7X9Y - chains A and B of the 5 polymer chains in the assembly; structure by electron microscopy, 3.10 A resolution.

# Chain A
Molecule: Guanine nucleotide-binding protein G(i) subunit alpha-1
Source organism: Homo sapiens
UniProt: P63096 (GNAI1_HUMAN); the construct has insertions or renumbered stretches relative to UniProt, so the offset changes along the chain: 7-58 = UniProt 1-52; 463-762 = UniProt 55-354
Sequence (354 residues; row label = number of the first residue in the row; note: 402 numbers in that range are skipped by the numbering (no residue carries them; nothing is unmodelled there)):
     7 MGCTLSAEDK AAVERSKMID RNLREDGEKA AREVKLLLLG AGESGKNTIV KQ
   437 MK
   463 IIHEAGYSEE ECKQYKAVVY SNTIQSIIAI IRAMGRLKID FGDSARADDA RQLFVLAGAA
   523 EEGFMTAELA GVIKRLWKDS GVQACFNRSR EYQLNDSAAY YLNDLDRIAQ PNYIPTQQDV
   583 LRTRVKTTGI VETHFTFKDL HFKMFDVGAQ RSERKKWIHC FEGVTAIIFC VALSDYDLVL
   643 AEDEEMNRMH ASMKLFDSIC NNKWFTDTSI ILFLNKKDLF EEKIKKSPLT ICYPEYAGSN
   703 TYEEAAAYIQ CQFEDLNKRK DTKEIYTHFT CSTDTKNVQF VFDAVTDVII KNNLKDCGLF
Unresolved in the structure: 7-8, 463-589, 641-647
Differences from the reference sequence: engineered mutation N53 (Ser47 in P63096), A611 (Gly203 in P63096), A653 (Glu245 in P63096), S734 (Ala326 in P63096)
UniProt features mapped onto this chain:
  - region: K41 to K52, T54 (G1 motif), D581 to T589 (G2 motif), F604 to G610, Q612, R613 (G3 motif), I673 to D680 (G4 motif), T732, C733, T735 to T737 (G5 motif)
  - binding site (GTP): E49 to K52, T54, S559, L583 to T589, D608 to G610, Q612, N677 to D680
  - binding site (Mg(2+)): T589
  - modified residue: R586 (ADP-ribosylarginine), Q612 (Deamidated glutamine), C759 (ADP-ribosylcysteine)
  - lipidation: G8 (N-myristoyl glycine), C9 (S-palmitoyl cysteine)

# Chain B
Molecule: Guanine nucleotide-binding protein G(I)/G(S)/G(T) subunit beta-1
Source organism: Homo sapiens
UniProt: P62873 (GBB1_HUMAN); residues 8-346 here correspond to UniProt positions 2-340 (UniProt number = residue number - 6)
Sequence (339 residues; row label = number of the first residue in the row):
     8 SELDQLRQEA EQLKNQIRDA RKACADATLS QITNNIDPVG RIQMRTRRTL RGHLAKIYAM
    68 HWGTDSRLLV SASQDGKLII WDSYTTNKVH AIPLRSSWVM TCAYAPSGNY VACGGLDNIC
   128 SIYNLKTREG NVRVSRELAG HTGYLSCCRF LDDNQIVTSS GDTTCALWDI ETGQQTTTFT
   188 GHTGDVMSLS LAPDTRLFVS GACDASAKLW DVREGMCRQT FTGHESDINA ICFFPNGNAF
   248 ATGSDDATCR LFDLRADQEL MTYSHDNIIC GITSVSFSKS GRLLLAGYDD FNCNVWDALK
   308 ADRAGVLAGH DNRVSCLGVT DDGMAVATGS WDSFLKIWN
UniProt features mapped onto this chain:
  - modified residue: S8 (N-acetylserine), H272 (Phosphohistidine)

# Interface between chain A and chain B
Pairs across the interface - 36 pairs, chain A then chain B:
  A18(A) - N94(B)
  V19(A) - N94(B)
  R21(A) - V96(B)  hydrogen bond (side chain-backbone)
  R21(A) - H97(B)  hydrogen bond
  S22(A) - N94(B)  hydrogen bond
  S22(A) - K95(B)  hydrogen bond (side chain-backbone)
  I25(A) - K95(B)
  I25(A) - A98(B)  hydrophobic
  D26(A) - K95(B)  salt bridge
  L29(A) - G59(B)
  L29(A) - K84(B)
  L29(A) - I86(B)  hydrophobic
  L29(A) - K95(B)
  D32(A) - K84(B)  salt bridge
  G33(A) - L61(B)
  T590(A) - H148(B)
  I592(A) - W105(B)
  I592(A) - L123(B)
  F607(A) - W105(B)  hydrophobic
  S614(A) - Y151(B)
  S614(A) - D192(B)
  E615(A) - D192(B)  hydrogen bond (backbone-side chain)
  K618(A) - M194(B)
  K618(A) - C210(B)
  K618(A) - D234(B)
  K618(A) - N236(B)  hydrogen bond
  K618(A) - D252(B)  salt bridge
  H621(A) - Y65(B)  hydrogen bond
  H621(A) - W338(B)
  C622(A) - Y65(B)
  C622(A) - Q81(B)  hydrogen bond
  C622(A) - W105(B)
  F623(A) - W105(B)  hydrophobic
  F623(A) - L123(B)  hydrophobic
  E624(A) - K63(B)  salt bridge
  W666(A) - R320(B)
Other interface residues (no listed pair), chain A (23 interface residues in all): G591, E594, W619
Other interface residues (no listed pair), chain B (28 interface residues in all): S104, D124, N125, G168

# Overview
23 residues of chain A face 28 of chain B across their interface, with 8 hydrogen bonds and 4 salt bridges.
Among the polar pairs are D26(A)-K95(B), D32(A)-K84(B) and K618(A)-D252(B). Curated annotation (UniProt) lists
21 GTP-binding residues and Mg2+-binding residue T589(A) on chain A.
Chain A is Guanine nucleotide-binding protein G(i) subunit alpha-1 and chain B is Guanine nucleotide-binding
protein G(I)/G(S)/G(T) subunit beta-1, both from Homo sapiens; the structure, Cryo-EM structure of the apo
CCR3-Gi complex, was determined by electron microscopy.
